PDB entry 7MFF | electron microscopy, 3.89 A resolution | chains D and B of the 4 polymer chains in the assembly

Chain D:
Protein: 14-3-3 protein zeta/delta
Source organism: Homo sapiens
UniProt: P63104 (1433Z_HUMAN); residues 1-245 here = UniProt positions 1-245
Sequence (245 residues; numbered 1 to 245; the number before each row is that of its first residue):
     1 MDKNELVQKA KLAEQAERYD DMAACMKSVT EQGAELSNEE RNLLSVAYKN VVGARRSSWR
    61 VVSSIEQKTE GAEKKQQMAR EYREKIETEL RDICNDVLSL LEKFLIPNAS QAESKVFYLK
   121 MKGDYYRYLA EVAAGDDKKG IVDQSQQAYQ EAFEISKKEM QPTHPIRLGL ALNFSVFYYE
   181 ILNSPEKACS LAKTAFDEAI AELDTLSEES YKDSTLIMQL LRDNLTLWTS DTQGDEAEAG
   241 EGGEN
Unresolved in the structure: 71-72, 231-245

Chain B:
Protein: Serine/threonine-protein kinase B-raf
Source organism: Homo sapiens
Notes: EC 2.7.11.1
UniProt: P15056 (BRAF_HUMAN); numbering as in UniProt (aligned over 1-766)
Sequence (766 residues; row label = number of the first residue in the row):
     1 MAALSGGGGG GAEPGQALFN GDMEPEAGAG AGAAASSAAD PAIPEEVWNI KQMIKLTQEH
    61 IEALLDKFGG EHNPPSIYLE AYEEYTSKLD ALQQREQQLL ESLGNGTDFS VSSSASMDTV
   121 TSSSSSSLSV LPSSLSVFQN PTDVARSNPK SPQKPIVRVF LPNKQRTVVP ARCGVTVRDS
   181 LKKALMMRGL IPECCAVYRI QDGEKKPIGW DTDISWLTGE ELHVEVLENV PLTTHNFVRK
   241 TFFTLAFCDF CRKLLFQGFR CQTCGYKFHQ RCSTEVPLMC VNYDQLDLLF VSKFFEHHPI
   301 PQEEASLAET ALTSGSSPSA PASDSIGPQI LTSPSPSKSI PIPQPFRPAD EDHRNQFGQR
   361 DRSSSAPNVH INTIEPVNID DLIRDQGFRG DGGSTTGLSA TPPASLPGSL TNVKALQKSP
   421 GPQRERKSSS SSEDRNRMKT LGRRDSSDDW EIPDGQITVG QRIGSGSFGT VYKGKWHGDV
   481 AVKMLNVTAP TPQQLQAFKN EVGVLRKTRH VNILLFMGYS TKPQLAIVTQ WCEGSSLYHH
   541 LHIIETKFEM IKLIDIARQT AQGMDYLHAK SIIHRDLKSN NIFLHEDLTV KIGDFGLATV
   601 KSRWSGSHQF EQLSGSILWM APEVIRMQDK NPYSFQSDVY AFGIVLYELM TGQLPYSNIN
   661 NRDQIIFMVG RGYLSPDLSK VRSNCPKAMK RLMAECLKKK RDERPLFPQI LASIELLARS
   721 LPKIHRSASE PSLNRAGFQT EDFSLYACAS PKTPIQAGGY GAFPVH
Unresolved in the structure: 1-448, 601-613, 734-766
Modified / non-standard residues: S365 (phosphoserine; SEP); S729 (phosphoserine; SEP)
Ligand contacts: 215 ((1Z)-5-(2-{4-[2-(dimethylamino)ethoxy]phenyl}-5-pyridin-4-yl-1H-imidazol-4-yl)indan-1-one oxime): I463, G464, S465, V471, A481, V482, K483, E501, L514, I527, T529, Q530, W531, C532, Y538, I543, N580, F583, G593, D594, F595
Curated features (UniProtKB/Swiss-Prot):
  - zinc finger: T234 to C280 (Phorbol-ester/DAG-type)
  - active site: D576 (Proton acceptor)
  - binding site (Zn(2+)): H235, C248, C251, C261, C264, H269, C272, C280
  - binding site (ATP): I463 to V471, K483
  - site (Breakpoint for translocation to form KIAA1549-BRAF fusion protein): D380, D381, M438, K439
  - modified residue: A2 (N-acetylalanine), S151 (Phosphoserine), S333 (Phosphoserine), S365 (Phosphoserine), T373 (Phosphothreonine), T396 (Phosphothreonine), S399 (Phosphoserine), T401 (Phosphothreonine), S446 (Phosphoserine), S447 (Phosphoserine), R671 (Omega-N-methylarginine), S729 (Phosphoserine), S750 (Phosphoserine), T753 (Phosphothreonine)
  - cross-link: K578 (Glycyl lysine isopeptide (Lys-Gly) (interchain with G-Cter in ubiquitin))
  - natural variant: T241 (T241M: In NS7; T241P: In CFC1 and LPRD3; T241R: In NS7), T244 (T244P: In CFC1), L245 (L245F: In CFC1), A246 (A246P: In CFC1), Q257 (Q257R: In CFC1), Q262 (Q262K: In CFC1), E275 (E275K: In CFC1), R462 (R462I: In CRC), I463 (I463S: In CRC), G464 (G464E: In CRC; G464V: In a colorectal cancer cell line), G466 (G466A: In melanoma; G466E: In melanoma; G466V: In LNCR), S467 (S467A: In CFC1), 19 further natural variant entries in UniProt
  - mutagenesis: M53 (M53D: Reduces interaction with KSR1 and MAP2K1 and thus phosphorylation of MAP2K1), K88 (K88E: Reduces interaction with KSR1 and MAP2K1 and thus phosphorylation of MAP2K1), K483 (K483S: Reduces kinase activity with MAP2K1), R509 (R509H: Loss of MAP2K1-mediated-BRAF-KSR1 dimerization), K578 (K578R: Blocks EGF-induced ubiquitination and ERK activation), I666 (I666R: No effect on MAP2K1-mediated-BRAF-KSR1 dimerization, however loss of BRAF-mediated phosphorylation of MAP2K1), R671 (R671K: Increased kinase activity and stability in response to EGF treatment)
Reported in the primary citation:
  - mutagenesis - M186W/M187W: increased growth
  - mutagenesis - R158A, R166A, R188L: decreased binding to KRAS
  - mutagenesis - M186K/M187V, M186W/M187W: increased binding to KRAS

How chain D and chain B interact:
Contacting residue pairs - 22 pairs, chain D then chain B:
  N42(D) with L733(B)
  S45(D) with L733(B)
  R56(D) with S729(B)
  K120(D) with P731(B)
  R127(D) with S729(B)
  Y128(D) with S729(B)
  L172(D) with A728(B), hydrophobic; S729(B)
  V176(D) with S727(B)
  E180(D) with S727(B), hydrogen bond
  D213(D) with S732(B)
  I217(D) with P731(B), hydrophobic
  L220(D) with A728(B), hydrophobic; E730(B)
  D223(D) with K723(B)
  N224(D) with R726(B); S727(B); A728(B), hydrogen bond (side chain-backbone)
  T226(D) with K723(B)
  L227(D) with P722(B), hydrophobic; K723(B); R726(B)
Interface residues without a listed pair, chain D (22 interface residues in all): V46, F117, E131, L216, W228, S230
Interface residues without a listed pair, chain B (12 interface residues in all): I724, H725

In short:
Chain D and chain B form an interface of 22 and 12 residues respectively, with 2 hydrogen bonds. Polar pairs
include E180(D)-S727(B) and N224(D)-A728(B). Bound to chain B: compound 215. From the paper: R158A, R166A and
R188L of chain B reduce binding to KRAS; M186K/M187V and M186W/M187W of chain B increase binding to KRAS.
Here chain D is 14-3-3 protein zeta/delta and chain B is Serine/threonine-protein kinase B-raf, both from Homo
sapiens. Entry 7MFF (Dimeric (BRAF)2:(14-3-3)2 complex bound to SB590885 Inhibitor) was determined by electron
microscopy together with 7MFD and 7MFE from the same study.
